Entry 6L4W (X-ray diffraction, 1.66 A resolution); this record covers chain A.

# Chain A
Molecule: Asparaginyl endopeptidase
Source organism: Clitoria ternatea
Notes: EC 3.4.22.34
UniProtKB: A0A0P0QM28 (A0A0P0QM28_CLITE); residues 33-488 here = UniProt positions 33-488
Sequence (502 residues; row label = number of the first residue in the row; numbers below 1 keep their minus sign (Met-13 is residue -13)):
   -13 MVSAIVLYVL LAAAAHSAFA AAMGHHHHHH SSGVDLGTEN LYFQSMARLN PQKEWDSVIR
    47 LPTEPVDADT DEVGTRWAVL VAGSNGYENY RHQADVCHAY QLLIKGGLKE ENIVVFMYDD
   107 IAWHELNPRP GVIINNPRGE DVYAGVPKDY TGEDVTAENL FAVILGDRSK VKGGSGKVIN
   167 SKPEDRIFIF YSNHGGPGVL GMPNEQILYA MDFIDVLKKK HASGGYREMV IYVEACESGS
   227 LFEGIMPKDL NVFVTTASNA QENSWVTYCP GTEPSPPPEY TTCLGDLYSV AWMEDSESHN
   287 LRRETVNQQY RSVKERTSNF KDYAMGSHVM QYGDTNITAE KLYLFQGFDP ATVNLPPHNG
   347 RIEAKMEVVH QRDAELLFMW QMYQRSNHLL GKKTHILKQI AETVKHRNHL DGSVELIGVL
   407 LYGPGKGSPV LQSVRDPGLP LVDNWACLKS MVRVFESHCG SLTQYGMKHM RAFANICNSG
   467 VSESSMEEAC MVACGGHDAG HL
Not modelled in the structure: -13 to 59, 343-349, 374-378, 481-488
Disulfides: Cys445-Cys480
Modified residues: Asn179 (l-3-aminosuccinimide; SNN)
Construct notes: expression tag (-13 to 32); modified residue (179); engineered mutation Val252 (Gly in A0A0P0QM28)
Ligand contacts: N-acetylglucosamine (NAG; 2-acetamido-2-deoxy-beta-D-glucopyranose): Lys234, Asp320, Asn322

# In short
Bound to chain A: N-acetylglucosamine.
Chain A is Asparaginyl endopeptidase (Clitoria ternatea); the structure, Turning an asparaginyl endopeptidase
into a peptide ligase, was determined by X-ray diffraction (same publication as 6L4V, 6L4X, 6L4Y and 6LKO).
